PDB entry 7BK6 | X-ray diffraction, 2.15 A resolution | chain AAA

Chain AAA:
Protein: Putative copper resistance protein
Organism: Pseudomonas fluorescens
Reference sequence: C3JYL7 (C3JYL7_PSEFS); residues 1-97 here correspond to UniProt positions 25-121 (UniProt number = residue number + 24)
Sequence (97 residues; each row starts with the number of its first residue):
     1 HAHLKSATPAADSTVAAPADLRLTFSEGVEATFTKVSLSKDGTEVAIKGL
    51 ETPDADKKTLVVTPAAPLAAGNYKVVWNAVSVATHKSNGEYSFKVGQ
Unresolved in the structure: 96-97
Sequence notes: engineered mutation Ala83 (Asp107 in C3JYL7)
Ion coordination: Cu ion: His1, His3 (together with sulfate ion)
What the authors report for this chain:
  - Cu ion coordination: His1, His3
  - mutagenesis - D83A: abolished binding to Cu(II)
  - mutagenesis - D83A (4.9x10-7 M): increased binding to Cu(I)
  - mutagenesis - A2P, D83A: increased catalytic activity on ascorbate
  - mutagenesis - A2P (Tm change 3 degC), D83A: decreased stability in response to copper
  - mutagenesis - H3A, H3F, F33A: unchanged catalytic activity on ascorbate
  - mutagenesis - S81A (Tm change 14 degC): decreased stability
  - mutagenesis - A2P (Tm change 1.4 degC): increased stability

Overview:
The Cu ion site is built by His1 and His3. The paper reports that A2P and D83A increase catalytic activity on
ascorbate; Cu ion coordination by His1 and His3; 6 substitutions were tested in all.
Chain AAA is Putative copper resistance protein (Pseudomonas fluorescens); the structure, PfCopC mutant -
D83A, was determined by X-ray diffraction (same publication as 7BK5 and 7BK7).
